2QZO - chains A and B of the 4 polymer chains in the assembly; structure by X-ray diffraction, 1.72 A resolution.

[Chain A]
Protein: Estrogen receptor
From: Homo sapiens
Notes: fragment: steroid-binding region, residues 298-554
Reference sequence: P03372 (ESR1_HUMAN); residues 298-554 here = UniProt positions 298-554
Sequence (258 residues; row label = number of the first residue in the row):
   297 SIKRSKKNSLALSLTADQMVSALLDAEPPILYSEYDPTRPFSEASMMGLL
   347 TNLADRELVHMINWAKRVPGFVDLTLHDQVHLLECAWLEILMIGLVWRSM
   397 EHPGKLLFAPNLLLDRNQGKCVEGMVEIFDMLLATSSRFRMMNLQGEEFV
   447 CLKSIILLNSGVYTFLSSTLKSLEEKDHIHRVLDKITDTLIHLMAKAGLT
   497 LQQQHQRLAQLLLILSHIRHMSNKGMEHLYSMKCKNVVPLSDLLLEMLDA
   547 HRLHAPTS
Not modelled in the structure: 297-304, 413-419, 459-468, 550-554
Construct notes: expression tag (297); engineered mutation Ser537 (Tyr in P03372)
Modified positions: Cys381 (s,s-(2-hydroxyethyl)thiocysteine; CME)
Reported in the primary citation:
  - conformationally variable residues (helix shift): His524, Leu525

[Chain B]
Protein: Estrogen receptor
From: Homo sapiens
Notes: fragment: steroid-binding region, residues 298-554
Reference sequence: P03372 (ESR1_HUMAN); residues 298-554 here = UniProt positions 298-554
Sequence (258 residues; each row starts with the number of its first residue):
   297 SIKRSKKNSLALSLTADQMVSALLDAEPPILYSEYDPTRPFSEASMMGLL
   347 TNLADRELVHMINWAKRVPGFVDLTLHDQVHLLECAWLEILMIGLVWRSM
   397 EHPGKLLFAPNLLLDRNQGKCVEGMVEIFDMLLATSSRFRMMNLQGEEFV
   447 CLKSIILLNSGVYTFLSSTLKSLEEKDHIHRVLDKITDTLIHLMAKAGLT
   497 LQQQHQRLAQLLLILSHIRHMSNKGMEHLYSMKCKNVVPLSDLLLEMLDA
   547 HRLHAPTS
Not modelled in the structure: 297-305, 462-468, 550-554
Construct notes: expression tag (297); engineered mutation Ser537 (Tyr in P03372)
Modified positions: Cys381 (s,s-(2-hydroxyethyl)thiocysteine; CME); Cys530 (s,s-(2-hydroxyethyl)thiocysteine; CME)

[Chain A / chain B interface]
Contacting residue pairs - 59 pairs, chain A then chain B:
  Met427(A) - Thr460(B)
  Ala430(A) - Tyr459(B)
  Arg434(A) - Tyr459(B)
  Arg434(A) - His476(B)  hydrogen bond
  Ile451(A) - Leu509(B)  hydrophobic
  Asn455(A) - Leu509(B)  hydrogen bond (side chain-backbone)
  Asn455(A) - Ser512(B)
  Asn455(A) - His513(B)  hydrogen bond (backbone-side chain)
  Gly457(A) - His513(B)
  Gly457(A) - His516(B)
  Val458(A) - His513(B)
  Leu469(A) - Met437(B)  hydrophobic
  His476(A) - Arg434(B)
  Asp480(A) - Gln502(B)
  Asp480(A) - Gln506(B)  hydrogen bond
  Thr483(A) - His501(B)
  Thr483(A) - Ala505(B)
  Asp484(A) - Gln498(B)  hydrogen bond
  Asp484(A) - His501(B)  salt bridge
  Asp484(A) - Gln502(B)  hydrogen bond
  Ile487(A) - His501(B)
  Leu497(A) - Leu497(B)  hydrophobic
  Gln498(A) - Asp484(B)  hydrogen bond
  His501(A) - Thr483(B)
  His501(A) - Ile487(B)
  His501(A) - Leu497(B)
  His501(A) - Leu504(B)
  Gln502(A) - Asp480(B)
  Gln502(A) - Thr483(B)
  Gln502(A) - Asp484(B)  hydrogen bond
  Leu504(A) - His501(B)
  Ala505(A) - Thr483(B)
  Ala505(A) - Leu508(B)  hydrophobic
  Gln506(A) - Asp480(B)  hydrogen bond
  Leu508(A) - Ala505(B)  hydrophobic
  Leu509(A) - Ile451(B)  hydrophobic
  Leu509(A) - Asn455(B)
  Leu509(A) - Leu511(B)  hydrophobic
  Ile510(A) - Tyr459(B)
  Leu511(A) - Leu509(B)  hydrophobic
  Leu511(A) - Ser512(B)  hydrogen bond (backbone-side chain)
  Ser512(A) - Leu511(B)  hydrogen bond (side chain-backbone)
  Ser512(A) - Ser512(B)  hydrogen bond (backbone-side chain)
  Ser512(A) - Arg515(B)  hydrogen bond
  His513(A) - Asn455(B)  hydrogen bond (side chain-backbone)
  His513(A) - Ser456(B)
  His513(A) - Tyr459(B)
  His513(A) - Arg515(B)  hydrogen bond
  Arg515(A) - Ser512(B)  hydrogen bond
  Arg515(A) - His513(B)  hydrogen bond
  Arg515(A) - His516(B)
  His516(A) - Cys381(B)
  His516(A) - Arg515(B)  hydrogen bond
  His516(A) - Asn519(B)  hydrogen bond
  Asn519(A) - His516(B)  hydrogen bond
  Asn519(A) - Asn519(B)  hydrogen bond
  Lys520(A) - His547(B)
  Glu523(A) - Glu523(B)
  His547(A) - Lys520(B)
Also at the interface, not in a pair above, chain A (33 interface residues in all): Leu479
Also at the interface, not in a pair above, chain B (34 interface residues in all): Met427, Val458, Leu479

[Overview]
The interface between chain A and chain B involves 33 residues on one side and 34 on the other, with 21
hydrogen bonds and 1 salt bridge. Among the polar pairs are Asp484(A)-His501(B), Arg434(A)-His476(B) and
Asn455(A)-Leu509(B). The paper reports conformational variability at His524(A) and Leu525(A).
Here chain A is Estrogen receptor and chain B is Estrogen receptor, both from Homo sapiens. Entry 2QZO
(Crystal Structure of the Estrogen Receptor Alpha Ligand Binding Domain Complexed with WAY-169916) was
determined by X-ray diffraction together with 3OS8, 3OS9, 3OSA and 2QXS from the same study.
